Entry 9C5X (electron microscopy, 3.01 A resolution); this record covers chains G and L of the 18 polymer chains in the assembly.

Chain G (and L):
Molecule: DUF4297 domain-containing protein
Organism: Bacillus sp. HMF5848
Notes: chain L of this document is another copy of the same molecule, construct and numbering; everything in this record applies to it too
UniProt: A0A428J1H2 (A0A428J1H2_9BACI); numbering as in UniProt (aligned over 1-436)
Amino-acid sequence (436 residues; row label = number of the first residue in the row):
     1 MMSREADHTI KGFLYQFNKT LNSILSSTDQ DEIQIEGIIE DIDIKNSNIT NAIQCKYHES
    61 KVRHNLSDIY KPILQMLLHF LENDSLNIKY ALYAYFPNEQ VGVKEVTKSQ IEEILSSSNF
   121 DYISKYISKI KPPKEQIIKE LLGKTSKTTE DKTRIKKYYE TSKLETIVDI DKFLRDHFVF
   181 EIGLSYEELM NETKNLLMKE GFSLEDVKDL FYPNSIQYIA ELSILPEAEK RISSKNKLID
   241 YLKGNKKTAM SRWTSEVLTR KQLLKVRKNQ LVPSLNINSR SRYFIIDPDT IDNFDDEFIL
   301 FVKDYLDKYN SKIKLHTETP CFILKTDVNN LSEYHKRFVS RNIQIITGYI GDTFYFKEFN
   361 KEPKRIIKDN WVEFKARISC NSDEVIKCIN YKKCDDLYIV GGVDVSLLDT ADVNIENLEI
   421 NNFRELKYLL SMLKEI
Disordered / not traced: 1-256
What the authors report for this chain:
  - catalytic residues: Asp41, Glu59, Lys61 (proposed by the authors, not directly observed)
  - mutagenesis - D41A, E59A, K61A: abolished catalytic activity

Chain G / chain L interface:
Residue-residue contacts (11):
  Ile299(G) - Asp412(L)
  Leu300(G) - Asp412(L)
  Lys303(G) - Arg280(L)
  Lys303(G) - Asp395(L)  salt bridge
  Asp307(G) - Ile277(L)
  Asp307(G) - Arg280(L)  salt bridge
  Arg337(G) - Asp412(L)  salt bridge
  Arg341(G) - Lys393(L)
  Arg341(G) - Cys394(L)
  Arg341(G) - Asp395(L)  salt bridge
  Arg341(G) - Asp412(L)
Interface residues without a listed pair, chain L (8 interface residues in all): Val413, Asn414

Summary:
Chain G and chain L form an interface of 6 and 8 residues respectively; the contacts include 4 salt bridges.
Among the polar pairs are Lys303(G)-Asp395(L), Asp307(G)-Arg280(L) and Arg337(G)-Asp412(L). From the paper:
catalytic residues Asp41(G), Glu59(G) and Lys61(G); D41A, E59A and K61A of chain G abolish catalytic activity.
Both chains are DUF4297 domain-containing protein (Bacillus sp. HMF5848). Entry 9C5X (Molecular basis for
HerA-Duf supramolecular complex in anti-phage defense - Assembly 3) was determined by electron microscopy,
deposited together with 9C1M, 9C1N, 9C1O and 9C1X.
